PDB entry 9KVF | electron microscopy, 3.00 A resolution | chains G and F of the 7 polymer chains in the assembly

Chain G:
Protein: Spike protein S1
From: Severe acute respiratory syndrome coronavirus 2
Reference sequence: P0DTC2 (SPIKE_SARS2); residue numbers follow UniProt; this construct covers 317-600
Chain sequence (284 residues; row label = number of the first residue in the row):
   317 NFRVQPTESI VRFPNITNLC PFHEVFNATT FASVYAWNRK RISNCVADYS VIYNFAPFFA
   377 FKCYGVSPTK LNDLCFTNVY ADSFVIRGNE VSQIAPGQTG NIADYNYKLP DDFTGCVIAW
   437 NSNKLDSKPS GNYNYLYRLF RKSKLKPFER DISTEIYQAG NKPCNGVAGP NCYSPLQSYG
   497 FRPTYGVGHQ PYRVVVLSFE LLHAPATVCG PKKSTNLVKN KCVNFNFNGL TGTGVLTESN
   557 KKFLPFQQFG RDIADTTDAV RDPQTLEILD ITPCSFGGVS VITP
Unresolved in the structure: 317-323, 570, 590-600
Disulfides: Cys336-Cys361, Cys379-Cys432, Cys391-Cys525, Cys480-Cys488
Construct notes: variant His339 (Gly in P0DTC2), Thr346 (Arg in P0DTC2), Ile368 (Leu in P0DTC2), Phe371 (Ser in P0DTC2), Pro373 (Ser in P0DTC2), Phe375 (Ser in P0DTC2), Ala376 (Thr in P0DTC2), Asn405 (Asp in P0DTC2), Ser408 (Arg in P0DTC2), Asn417 (Lys in P0DTC2), Lys440 (Asn in P0DTC2), Pro445 (Val in P0DTC2), Ser446 (Gly in P0DTC2), Lys460 (Asn in P0DTC2), Asn477 (Ser in P0DTC2), Lys478 (Thr in P0DTC2), Ala484 (Glu in P0DTC2), Pro486 (Phe in P0DTC2), Ser490 (Phe in P0DTC2), Arg498 (Gln in P0DTC2), Tyr501 (Asn in P0DTC2), His505 (Tyr in P0DTC2)
Curated features (UniProtKB/Swiss-Prot):
  - region: Asn448 to Phe456 (Immunodominant HLA epitope recognized by the CD8+)
  - glycosylation: Thr323 (O-linked (GalNAc) threonine), Ser325 (O-linked (HexNAc...) serine), Asn331 (N-linked (GlcNAc...) (complex) asparagine), Asn343 (N-linked (GlcNAc...) (complex) asparagine)

Chain F:
Protein: 4C1 heavy chain
From: Macaca mulatta
Chain sequence (128 residues; row label = number of the first residue in the row):
     1 EVQLVESGGG LAKPGGSLRL SCAASGFTFS SYWMNWVRQA PGKGLEWVSV INSGGDNAYY
    61 ADSVKGRFTT SRDNSKSTLS LQMNSLREED TAVYYCAKDR NLYYYDSGYY TEFSFDYWGQ
   121 GVLVTVSS
Disulfides: Cys22-Cys96

Chain G / chain F interface:
Pairs across the interface - 21 pairs, chain G then chain F:
  Arg355(G) with Tyr109(F), hydrogen bond (side chain-backbone); Tyr110(F); Thr111(F), hydrogen bond (backbone-side chain)
  Lys356(G) with Glu112(F), salt bridge
  Arg357(G) with Asn101(F); Glu112(F), hydrogen bond (side chain-backbone)
  Asn394(G) with Leu102(F)
  Tyr396(G) with Tyr103(F); Tyr110(F)
  Pro426(G) with Tyr105(F)
  Phe464(G) with Tyr105(F); Gly108(F); Tyr109(F), hydrogen bond (backbone-backbone)
  Arg466(G) with Tyr109(F)
  Glu516(G) with Tyr104(F); Tyr105(F); Tyr110(F), hydrogen bond
  Leu517(G) with Tyr104(F)
  Leu518(G) with Leu102(F); Tyr104(F), hydrophobic
  Ala520(G) with Leu102(F), hydrophobic
Other interface residues (no listed pair), chain G (16 interface residues in all): Trp353, Pro463, Glu465, His519
Other interface residues (no listed pair), chain F (12 interface residues in all): Tyr59, Ser107

In short:
Chain G and chain F form an interface of 16 and 12 residues respectively, with 5 hydrogen bonds and 1 salt
bridge. Polar contacts include Lys356(G)-Glu112(F), Arg355(G)-Tyr109(F) and Arg355(G)-Thr111(F).
Here chain G is Spike protein S1 (Severe acute respiratory syndrome coronavirus 2) and chain F is 4C1 heavy
chain (Macaca mulatta). Entry 9KVF (Cryo-EM structure of SARS-CoV-2 EG.1 spike protein in complex with
triple-nAb 4A5, 4C1 and 2E10) was determined by electron microscopy.
